Entry 9GE8 (electron microscopy, 4.55 A resolution (low resolution: residue-level contacts below are approximate; hydrogen-bond / salt-bridge calls are withheld)); this record covers chains A and B of the 4 polymer chains in the assembly.

# Chain A
Name: Uncharacterized ABC transporter permease YbbP
Source organism: Escherichia coli K-12
Reference sequence: P77504 (YBBP_ECOLI); residue numbers follow UniProt; this construct covers 1-804
Sequence (804 residues; row label = number of the first residue in the row):
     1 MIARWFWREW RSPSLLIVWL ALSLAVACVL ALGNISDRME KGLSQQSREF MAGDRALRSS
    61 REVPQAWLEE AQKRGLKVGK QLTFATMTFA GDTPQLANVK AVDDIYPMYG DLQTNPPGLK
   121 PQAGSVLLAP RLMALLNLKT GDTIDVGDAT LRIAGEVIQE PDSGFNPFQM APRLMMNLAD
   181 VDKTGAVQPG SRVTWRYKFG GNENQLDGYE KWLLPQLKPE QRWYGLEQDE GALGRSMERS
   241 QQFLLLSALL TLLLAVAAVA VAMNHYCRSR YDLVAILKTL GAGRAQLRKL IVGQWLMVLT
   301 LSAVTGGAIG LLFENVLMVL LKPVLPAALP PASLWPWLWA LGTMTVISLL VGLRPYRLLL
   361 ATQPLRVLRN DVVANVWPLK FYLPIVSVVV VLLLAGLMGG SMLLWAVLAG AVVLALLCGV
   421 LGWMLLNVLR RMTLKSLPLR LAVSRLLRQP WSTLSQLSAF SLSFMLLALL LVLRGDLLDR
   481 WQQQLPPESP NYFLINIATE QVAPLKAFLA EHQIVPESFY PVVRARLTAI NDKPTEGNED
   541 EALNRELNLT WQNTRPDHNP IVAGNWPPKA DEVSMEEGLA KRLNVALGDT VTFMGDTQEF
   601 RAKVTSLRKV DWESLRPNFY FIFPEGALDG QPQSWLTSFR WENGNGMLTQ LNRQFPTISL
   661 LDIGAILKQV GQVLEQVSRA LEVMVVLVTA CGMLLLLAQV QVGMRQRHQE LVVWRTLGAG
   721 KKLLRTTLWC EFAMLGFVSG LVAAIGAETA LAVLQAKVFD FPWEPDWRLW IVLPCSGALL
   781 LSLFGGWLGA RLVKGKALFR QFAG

# Chain B
Name: Uncharacterized ABC transporter ATP-binding protein YbbA
Source organism: Escherichia coli K-12
Reference sequence: P0A9T8 (YBBA_ECOLI); numbering as in UniProt (aligned over 1-228)
Sequence (242 residues; row label = number of the first residue in the row; numbers below 1 keep their minus sign (Met-13 is residue -13)):
   -13 MGSSHHHHHH SQDPMPAENI VEVHHLKKSV GQGEHELSIL TGVELVVKRG ETIALVGESG
    47 SGKSTLLAIL AGLDDGSSGE VSLVGQPLHN MDEEARAKLR AKHVGFVFQS FMLIPTLNAL
   107 ENVELPALLR GESSAESRNG AKALLEQLGL GKRLDHLPAQ LSGGEQQRVA LARAFNGRPD
   167 VLFADEPTGN LDRQTGDKIA DLLFSLNREH GTTLIMVTHD LQLAARCDRC LRLVNGQLQE
   227 EA
Disordered / not traced: -13 to 3
Construct notes: initiating methionine (-13); expression tag (-12 to 0)
Bound ions: Mg2+: Ser50 (together with AMP-PNP)
Ligand contacts:
  - AMP-PNP (ANP; phosphoaminophosphonic acid-adenylate ester), molecule 1: Val16, His21, Leu23, Ile25, Glu44, Ser45, Gly46, Ser47, Gly48, Lys49, Ser50, Thr51, Gln95, Asp171, Glu172, His205
  - AMP-PNP (ANP), molecule 2: Arg139, His142, Gln146, Leu147, Ser148, Gly149, Gly150, Glu151
Swiss-Prot annotation at these positions:
  - binding site (ATP): Gly43 to Ser50

# Chain A / chain B interface
Contacting residue pairs - 39 pairs, chain A then chain B:
  Met1(A) - Leu114(B)
  Trp5(A) - Thr102(B)
  Trp5(A) - Leu103(B)
  Arg8(A) - Thr102(B)
  Arg8(A) - Leu103(B)
  Arg8(A) - Asn104(B)
  Arg8(A) - Glu107(B)
  Leu273(A) - Ile100(B)
  Ile276(A) - Met98(B)
  Ile276(A) - Ile100(B)
  Ile276(A) - Arg159(B)
  Lys278(A) - Glu79(B)
  Lys278(A) - Ala83(B)
  Lys278(A) - Arg86(B)
  Thr279(A) - Arg86(B)
  Thr279(A) - Phe94(B)
  Leu280(A) - Ala87(B)
  Leu280(A) - Leu111(B)
  Gly281(A) - Ala83(B)
  Gly281(A) - Arg86(B)
  Gly281(A) - Ala87(B)
  Ala282(A) - Leu115(B)
  Arg284(A) - Glu80(B)
  Gln286(A) - Leu115(B)
  Leu360(A) - Glu79(B)
  Gln363(A) - Leu59(B)
  Gln363(A) - Asp60(B)
  Gln363(A) - Asp61(B)
  Gln363(A) - Arg82(B)
  Pro364(A) - Leu59(B)
  Leu365(A) - Ala54(B)
  Leu365(A) - Leu59(B)
  Leu365(A) - Asp60(B)
  Arg366(A) - Asp60(B)
  Arg366(A) - Asp61(B)
  Leu368(A) - Met98(B)
  Arg369(A) - Ser50(B)
  Arg369(A) - Thr51(B)
  Val372(A) - Gln18(B)
Also at the interface, not in a pair above, chain A (23 interface residues in all): Arg4, Glu9, Asp371
Also at the interface, not in a pair above, chain B (29 interface residues in all): Lys14, Val16, Pro101, Pro112, Leu143

# Summary
Chain A and chain B form an interface of 23 and 29 residues respectively. Chain B binds AMP-PNP. Curated
annotation (UniProt) lists 8 ATP-binding residues on chain B.
Here chain A is Uncharacterized ABC transporter permease YbbP and chain B is Uncharacterized ABC transporter
ATP-binding protein YbbA, both from Escherichia coli K-12. Entry 9GE8 (Structure of E. coli YbbAP-TesA with
bound ATP analogue) was determined by electron microscopy (same publication as 9GE6 and 9GE7).
